1UH1 - chains A and D of the 4 polymer chains in the assembly; structure by X-ray diffraction, 2.80 A resolution.

# Chain A
Protein: Agglutinin alpha chain
From: Artocarpus integer
Reference sequence: P18670 (LECA_ARTIN); numbering as in UniProt (aligned over 1-133)
Amino-acid sequence (133 residues; each row starts with the number of its first residue):
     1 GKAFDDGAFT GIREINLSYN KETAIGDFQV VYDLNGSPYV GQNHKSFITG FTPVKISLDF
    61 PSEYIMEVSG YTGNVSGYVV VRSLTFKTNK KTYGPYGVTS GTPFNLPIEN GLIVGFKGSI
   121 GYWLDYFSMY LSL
Small-molecule neighbours: alpha-methyl-N-acetyl-D-galactosamine (MGC; methyl 2-acetamido-2-deoxy-alpha-D-galactopyranoside): Gly1, Phe47, Tyr78, Val80, Gly121, Tyr122, Trp123, Asp125
Curated features (UniProtKB/Swiss-Prot):
  - region: Val68 to Asn89 (IgA-binding)
  - glycosylation (N-linked (GlcNAc...) asparagine): Asn43, Asn74
What the authors report for this chain:
  - binding site for methyl alpha-D-galactopyranoside: Gly1, Tyr78, Tyr122, Trp123, Asp125
  - binding site for 2-acetamido-2-deoxy-beta-D-galactopyranose: Gly1, Val79, Asp125
  - specificity-determining residues: Tyr122 (proposed by the authors, not directly observed)
  - specificity-determining residues: Tyr78, Trp123 (from molecular simulation)

# Chain D
Protein: Agglutinin beta-3 chain
From: Artocarpus integer
Reference sequence: P18673 (LEC3_ARTIN); residues 1-20 here = UniProt positions 1-20
Amino-acid sequence (20 residues; each row starts with the number of its first residue):
     1 DEQSGKSQTV IVGPWGAKVS
Disordered / not traced: 1-3, 19-20
Sequence notes: conflict Lys6 (Ile in P18673)

# Chain A / chain D interface
Pairs across the interface (18):
  Asn105(A) - Trp15(D)  hydrogen bond (backbone-side chain)
  Pro107(A) - Val12(D)
  Pro107(A) - Gly13(D)  hydrogen bond (backbone-backbone)
  Pro107(A) - Pro14(D)
  Pro107(A) - Trp15(D)
  Ile108(A) - Ile11(D)
  Ile108(A) - Gly13(D)
  Glu109(A) - Ile11(D)  hydrogen bond (backbone-backbone)
  Glu109(A) - Gly13(D)
  Glu109(A) - Pro14(D)
  Asn110(A) - Gln8(D)
  Asn110(A) - Thr9(D)
  Asn110(A) - Val10(D)
  Asn110(A) - Ile11(D)  hydrogen bond (backbone-backbone)
  Leu131(A) - Val12(D)  hydrophobic
  Leu133(A) - Gln8(D)
  Leu133(A) - Thr9(D)
  Leu133(A) - Val10(D)
Other interface residues (no listed pair), chain A (9 interface residues in all): Leu106, Ser132

# In short
The interface between chain A and chain D involves 9 residues on one side and 8 on the other; the contacts
include 4 hydrogen bonds. Polar pairs include Asn105(A)-Trp15(D), Pro107(A)-Gly13(D) and Glu109(A)-Ile11(D).
The paper reports a binding site for methyl alpha-D-galactopyranoside at Gly1(A), Tyr78(A) and Tyr122(A) among
others; a binding site for 2-acetamido-2-deoxy-beta-D-galactopyranose at Gly1(A), Val79(A) and Asp125(A).
Chain A is Agglutinin alpha chain and chain D is Agglutinin beta-3 chain, both from Artocarpus integer; the
structure, Crystal structure of jacalin- GalNAc-beta(1-3)-Gal-alpha-O-Me complex, was determined by X-ray
diffraction (same publication as 1UGW, 1UGX, 1UGY and 1UH0).
